PDB entry 6UT7 | electron microscopy, 4.26 A resolution (low resolution: residue-level contacts below are approximate; hydrogen-bond / salt-bridge calls are withheld) | chains A and F of the 14 polymer chains in the assembly

== Chain A (and F) ==
Name: GTPase subunit of restriction endonuclease
From: Thermococcus gammatolerans
Notes: chain F of this document is another copy of the same molecule, construct and numbering; everything in this record applies to it too
UniProt: C5A3Z3 (C5A3Z3_THEGJ); residues 186-613 here = UniProt positions 186-613
Amino-acid sequence (428 residues; numbered 186 to 613; the number before each row is that of its first residue):
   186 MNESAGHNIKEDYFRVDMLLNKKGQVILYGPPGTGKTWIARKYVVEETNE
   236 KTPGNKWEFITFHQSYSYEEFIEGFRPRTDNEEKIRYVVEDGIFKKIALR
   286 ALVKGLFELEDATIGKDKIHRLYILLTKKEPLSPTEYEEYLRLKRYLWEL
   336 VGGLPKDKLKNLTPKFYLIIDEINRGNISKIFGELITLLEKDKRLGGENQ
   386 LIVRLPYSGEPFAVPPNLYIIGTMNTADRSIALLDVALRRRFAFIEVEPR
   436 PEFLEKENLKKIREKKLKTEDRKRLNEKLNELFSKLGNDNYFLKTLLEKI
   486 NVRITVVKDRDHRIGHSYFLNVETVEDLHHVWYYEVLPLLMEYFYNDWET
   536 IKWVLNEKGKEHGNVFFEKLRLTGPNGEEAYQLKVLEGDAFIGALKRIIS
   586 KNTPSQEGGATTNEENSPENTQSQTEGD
Not modelled in the structure: 186-194, 585-613 (chain F: 186-192, 585-613)
Metal / ion sites: Mg2+: Thr-222, Asp-356 (together with GDP)
Residues lining bound ligands: GDP (guanosine-5'-diphosphate): Pro-216, Pro-217, Gly-218, Thr-219, Gly-220, Lys-221, Thr-222, Trp-223, Phe-438, Ile-447, Lys-450, Lys-451, His-501, Ser-502, Leu-505
What the authors report for this chain:
  - mutagenesis - R360A, R414A, D420A, R424A, E527A, Y530A: increased catalytic activity
  - mutagenesis - K221A, T222A, D356A, N410A, D413A, R425A, R426A: decreased catalytic activity
  - mutagenesis - W223A, D356A, R425A, R426A: decreased stability
  - mutagenesis - W223A: abolished catalytic activity
  - mutagenesis - N410A, D413A: abolished catalytic activity with McrBC 5-methylcytosine restriction system component
  - mutagenesis - E375A, D377A, K378A: unchanged catalytic activity

== Interface between chain A and chain F ==
Residue-residue contacts (56; chain A residue first):
  Arg-200(A) with Tyr-519(F)
  Met-203(A) with His-515(F)
  Lys-207(A) with Asp-512(F); His-515(F); Glu-520(F)
  Phe-260(A) with Thr-264(F)
  Lys-269(A) with Lys-269(F)
  Ile-270(A) with Lys-269(F)
  Arg-271(A) with Glu-267(F)
  Tyr-272(A) with Glu-268(F); Ile-270(F)
  Pro-319(A) with Glu-267(F)
  Ser-364(A) with His-248(F); Gln-249(F)
  Lys-365(A) with Ser-250(F)
  Gly-368(A) with His-248(F)
  Glu-369(A) with Thr-246(F); His-248(F); Ile-278(F)
  Thr-372(A) with Thr-246(F)
  Lys-378(A) with Thr-222(F); Phe-244(F)
  Asn-384(A) with Trp-223(F); Arg-226(F); Lys-227(F)
  Gln-385(A) with Arg-226(F)
  Leu-386(A) with Pro-238(F); Phe-244(F)
  Arg-389(A) with Lys-314(F)
  Pro-391(A) with Arg-261(F); Arg-263(F)
  Tyr-392(A) with Arg-263(F)
  Ser-393(A) with Pro-316(F)
  Gly-394(A) with Lys-314(F); Pro-316(F)
  Val-421(A) with Arg-360(F); Asp-413(F)
  Arg-424(A) with Glu-527(F)
  Arg-425(A) with Pro-217(F); Ala-412(F); Leu-524(F); Glu-527(F); Tyr-528(F)
  Arg-426(A) with Glu-357(F)
  Phe-429(A) with Tyr-519(F)
  Arg-488(A) with Leu-557(F)
  Thr-490(A) with Leu-555(F); Ala-565(F)
  Val-491(A) with Leu-557(F); Glu-563(F); Ala-565(F)
  Val-492(A) with Glu-563(F)
  Arg-495(A) with Gln-567(F)
  Trp-538(A) with Thr-558(F); Gly-559(F); Pro-560(F)
Other interface residues (no listed pair), chain A (41 interface residues in all): Leu-204, Lys-208, Tyr-322, Glu-383, Ala-422, Val-487, Asp-494
Other interface residues (no listed pair), chain F (47 interface residues in all): Thr-237, Tyr-251, Pro-262, Lys-451, Val-516, Asn-531, Tyr-566

== Summary ==
The interface between chain A and chain F involves 41 residues on one side and 47 on the other. Chain A binds
GDP. The paper reports that K221A, T222A and D356A of chain A, among others, reduce catalytic activity; R360A,
R414A and D420A of chain A, among others, increase catalytic activity; 17 substitutions were tested in all.
Chain A and chain F are both GTPase subunit of restriction endonuclease (Thermococcus gammatolerans); the
structure, Fitted model for the tetradecameric assembly of Thermococcus gammatolerans McrB AAA+ hexamers with
bound McrC, was determined by electron microscopy together with 6UT3, 6UT4, 6UT5, 6UT6 and 6UT8 from the same
study.
